PDB entry 5W64 | electron microscopy, 4.20 A resolution (low resolution: residue-level contacts below are approximate; hydrogen-bond / salt-bridge calls are withheld) | chains O and P of the 20 polymer chains in the assembly

== Chain O ==
Molecule: RNA polymerase I-specific transcription initiation factor RRN6
Organism: Saccharomyces cerevisiae (strain ATCC 204508 / S288c)
UniProtKB: P32786 (RRN6_YEAST); the construct has insertions or renumbered stretches relative to UniProt, so the offset changes along the chain: -47 to 28 = UniProt 1-76; 41-67 = UniProt 145-171; 172-894 = UniProt 172-894
Amino-acid sequence (894 residues; row label = number of the first residue in the row; note: 116 numbers in that range are skipped by the numbering (no residue carries them; nothing is unmodelled there); a row labelled like 28A-28Z holds insertion residues (28A, then the next letters in order); numbers below 1 keep their minus sign (Met-47 is residue -47); X marks 53 residues of unknown identity (built as UNK)):
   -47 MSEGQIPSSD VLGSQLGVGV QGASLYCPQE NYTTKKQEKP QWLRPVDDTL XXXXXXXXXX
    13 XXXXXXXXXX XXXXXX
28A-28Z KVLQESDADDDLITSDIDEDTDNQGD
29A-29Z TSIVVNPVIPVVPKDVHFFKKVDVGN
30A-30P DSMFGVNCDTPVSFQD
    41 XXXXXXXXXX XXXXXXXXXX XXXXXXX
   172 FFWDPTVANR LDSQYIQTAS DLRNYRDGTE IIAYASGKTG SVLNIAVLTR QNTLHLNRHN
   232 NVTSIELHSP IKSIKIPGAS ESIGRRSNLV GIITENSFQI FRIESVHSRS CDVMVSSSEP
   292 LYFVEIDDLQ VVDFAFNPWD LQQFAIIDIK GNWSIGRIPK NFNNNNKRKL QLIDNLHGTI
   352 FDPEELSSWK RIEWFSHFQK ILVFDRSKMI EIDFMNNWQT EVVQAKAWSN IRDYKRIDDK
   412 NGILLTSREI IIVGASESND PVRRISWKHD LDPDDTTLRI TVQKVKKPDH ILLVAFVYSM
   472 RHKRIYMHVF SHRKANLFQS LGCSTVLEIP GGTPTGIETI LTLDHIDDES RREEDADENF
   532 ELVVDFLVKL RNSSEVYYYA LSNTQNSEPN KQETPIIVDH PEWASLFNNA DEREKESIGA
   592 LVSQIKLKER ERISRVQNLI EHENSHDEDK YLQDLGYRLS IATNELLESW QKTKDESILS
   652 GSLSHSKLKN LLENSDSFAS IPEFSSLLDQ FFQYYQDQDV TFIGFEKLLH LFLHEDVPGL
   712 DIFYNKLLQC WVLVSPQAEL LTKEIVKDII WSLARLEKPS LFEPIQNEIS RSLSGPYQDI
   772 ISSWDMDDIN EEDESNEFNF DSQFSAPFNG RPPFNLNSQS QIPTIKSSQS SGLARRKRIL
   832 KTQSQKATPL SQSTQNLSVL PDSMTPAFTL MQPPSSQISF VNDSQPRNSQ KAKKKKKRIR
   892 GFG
Not modelled in the structure: -47 to 2, 28A-28Z, 29A-29Z, 30A-30P, 515-528, 559-566, 781-894
Glycans and other covalent adducts: covalent link UNK_59-His226, Asn615-His617; covalent link Ile203-Leu219, Gln222-Leu225, Phe696-Leu711, His701-Leu704; covalent link Ile203-Arg229; covalent link Leu260-Phe272; covalent link Ile351-Glu355, Phe352-Glu355, Ser653-Glu748, Leu732-Glu735; covalent link Ile383-Gln390, Tyr685-Gln689; covalent link Asn665-Ser668

== Chain P ==
Molecule: RNA polymerase I-specific transcription initiation factor RRN7
Organism: Saccharomyces cerevisiae (strain ATCC 204508 / S288c)
UniProtKB: P40992 (RRN7_YEAST); residue numbers follow UniProt; this construct covers 1-514
Amino-acid sequence (514 residues; row label = number of the first residue in the row):
     1 MSTFIRGPIC GTDNCPSRLW RIIDGRRTCQ YGHVMEGDVE FNDDEDDLNG LGAGVITRRL
    61 NLTTNATGSF QSSQLTNSQL LQQQQRQSHK KFKKLIGHEA KLLFLKSFQF ILKRQIRWLI
   121 TEMRFPKEFE HVAKIIWLKI LKTINDQPQE ELKLQLHMTS TISILYLAST HLSLPVYTCD
   181 YIKWICTAKM PYFQASEILP KSWRIQLPNY YVSILEGSIS PFNGQLYNKI ALTCGMIHFK
   241 EFFNSEISCQ GLLLKLVMQC ALPPEFYFYT KQVIEFEETD IRNLTLWERT DERHTGRVSN
   301 HAELRVLSYF MLTINWMLSF DRDRQYPLKW ILSLTESLTQ RTTTSESIGR NIVKVVYPDK
   361 PTSSDYFQWS EEETLEFLKW MEKQFLPTQT KSLHNENGSM EMTIDQKIAR RKLYKIFPLD
   421 REANHDGEFN DSTHQLTFIE DLQERYAKQT PFFESNKIRD SLNYQEANPP ARKEAIGRLL
   481 THIASQLLVD FAISKEQLKD CISRIKNACL HRMN
Not modelled in the structure: 1-93, 391-398, 423-430, 432, 454-468, 513-514
Glycans and other covalent adducts: covalent link Lys94-Leu207, Lys101-Leu152, Phe108-Leu156, Glu151-Leu154; covalent link Phe110-Ile198, Leu488-Ile493; covalent link Thr143-Gln147; covalent link Asn145-Pro148, Ile198-Pro200, Lys415-Pro418; covalent link Leu156-Ser160, His157-Ser160, Thr343-Ser347; covalent link Thr178-Phe491; covalent link Asn223-Ala492; covalent link Trp287-Asn300; covalent link Gln340-Glu373; covalent link Thr344-Thr437; covalent link Met402-Lys407
Swiss-Prot annotation at these positions:
  - zinc finger: Thr3 to Glu36 (RRN7-type)
  - region: Gly37 to Ala66 (B-reader), Thr67 to Lys101 (B-linker)
  - binding site (Zn(2+)): Cys10, Cys15, Cys29, His33
  - mutagenesis: Cys29 (C29A: Impaired binding to Pol I), His33 (H33S: Impaired binding to Pol I)

== Chain O / chain P interface ==
Contacting residue pairs - 154 pairs, chain O then chain P:
  Lys474(O) with Ser364(P)
  Arg475(O) with Ser364(P); Phe367(P)
  Ile567(O) with Arg478(P)
  Val569(O) with Glu474(P); Gly477(P); Arg478(P); Thr481(P)
  His571(O) with Lys495(P)
  Pro572(O) with Lys499(P)
  Glu573(O) with Lys495(P); Lys499(P)
  Trp574(O) with Thr481(P); Ala484(P); Lys499(P)
  Leu577(O) with Lys499(P); Ile502(P); Ser503(P); Lys506(P)
  Phe578(O) with Leu312(P); Asn315(P); Leu480(P)
  Asn580(O) with Lys506(P), covalent bond
  Arg584(O) with Arg512(P)
  Glu585(O) with Trp316(P)
  Lys586(O) with Phe320(P); Arg322(P)
  Ser588(O) with Arg512(P)
  Ile589(O) with Trp316(P), covalent bond; Phe320(P)
  Gly590(O) with Phe320(P)
  Leu592(O) with Phe276(P); Arg512(P)
  Val593(O) with Trp316(P); Met317(P); Phe320(P)
  Gln595(O) with Gln272(P)
  Ile596(O) with Tyr269(P); Gln272(P); Val273(P); Met317(P)
  Lys597(O) with Tyr269(P); Met317(P); Gln325(P)
  Lys599(O) with Gln272(P); Glu275(P)
  Glu600(O) with Glu265(P); Phe268(P); Tyr269(P); Gln272(P)
  Arg603(O) with Phe268(P); Lys271(P)
  Ile649(O) with Phe242(P)
  Leu650(O) with Ile135(P); Lys139(P); Phe242(P)
  Ser651(O) with Phe242(P)
  Gly652(O) with Phe242(P)
  Ser655(O) with Asn244(P)
  His656(O) with Asn244(P)
  Ser657(O) with Asn244(P)
  Lys658(O) with Asn283(P)
  Val691(O) with Glu128(P)
  Phe693(O) with Leu172(P)
  Glu697(O) with Arg124(P)
  Lys698(O) with Arg124(P); Phe125(P); Pro126(P)
  His701(O) with Glu122(P); Met123(P); Arg124(P)
  Leu702(O) with Met123(P); Leu174(P)
  Phe703(O) with Leu254(P); Lys255(P); Met258(P)
  Leu704(O) with Glu122(P); Met123(P); Lys183(P); Lys255(P)
  His705(O) with Phe438(P); Ile439(P)
  Glu706(O) with Ser345(P); Glu346(P); Phe438(P)
  Asp707(O) with Thr437(P); Ile439(P)
  Val708(O) with Arg124(P)
  Gln720(O) with Gln443(P)
  Cys721(O) with Ile439(P); Leu442(P); Gln443(P); Tyr446(P)
  Trp722(O) with Val257(P); Leu262(P); Pro263(P); Pro264(P)
  Leu724(O) with Leu442(P); Gln443(P); Glu444(P); Tyr446(P); Ala447(P); Thr450(P)
  Val725(O) with Tyr446(P); Gln449(P); Thr450(P); Pro451(P)
  Ser726(O) with Pro264(P); Phe453(P)
  Pro727(O) with Pro264(P); Glu265(P)
  Gln728(O) with Glu265(P)
  Leu732(O) with Phe268(P)
  Thr733(O) with Pro264(P); Phe268(P)
  Ile736(O) with Tyr267(P); Phe268(P); Lys271(P)
  Ile740(O) with Gln250(P); Tyr267(P)
  Arg746(O) with His171(P); Leu172(P); Asn244(P); Ser245(P)
  Phe753(O) with Glu128(P); His131(P)
  Gln757(O) with Lys134(P); Ile135(P); Leu138(P)
  Ile760(O) with Leu138(P); Lys139(P); Lys142(P)
  Ser763(O) with Lys142(P)
  Leu764(O) with Leu141(P); Lys142(P); Asn145(P)
  Ser765(O) with Asn145(P)
  Tyr768(O) with Leu105(P); Ile144(P); Asn145(P), covalent bond; Pro148(P)
  Ile771(O) with Leu102(P); Leu105(P); Lys106(P); Gln109(P)
  Ile772(O) with Leu138(P)
  Trp775(O) with Gln109(P); Phe110(P); Lys113(P); Lys134(P)
  Asp776(O) with Lys113(P)
  Asp778(O) with Lys113(P)
  Asp779(O) with Leu199(P)
  Ile780(O) with Leu199(P)
Interface residues without a listed pair, chain O (84 interface residues in all): Arg472, Ile568, Ser576, Lys717, Leu718, Glu730, Val737, Asp739, Ser743, Lys749, Pro767, Ser774
Interface residues without a listed pair, chain P (98 interface residues in all): His98, Arg114, Val132, Thr170, Ser173, Pro175, Gly251, Met311, Ser319, Asp321, Thr344, Tyr357, Phe452, Leu488, Leu498

== Overview ==
84 residues of chain O face 98 of chain P across their interface, with 3 covalent bonds. From UniProt: 4
Zn2+-binding residues and 2 mutagenesis sites on chain P.
Here chain O is RNA polymerase I-specific transcription initiation factor RRN6 and chain P is RNA polymerase
I-specific transcription initiation factor RRN7, both from Saccharomyces cerevisiae (strain ATCC 204508 /
S288c). Entry 5W64 (RNA Polymerase I Initial Transcribing Complex State 1) was determined by electron
microscopy (same publication as 5W65, 5W5Y and 5W66).
